Entry 8OKX (electron microscopy, 3.51 A resolution); this record covers chains C and D of the 4 polymer chains in the assembly.

[Chain C]
Molecule: Elongin-C
From: Homo sapiens
Reference sequence: Q15369 (ELOC_HUMAN); residue numbers follow UniProt; this construct covers 1-112
Chain sequence (112 residues; each row starts with the number of its first residue):
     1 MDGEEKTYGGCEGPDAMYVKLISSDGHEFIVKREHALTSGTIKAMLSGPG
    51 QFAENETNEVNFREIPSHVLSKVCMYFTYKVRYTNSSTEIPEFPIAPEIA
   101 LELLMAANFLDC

[Chain D]
Molecule: Elongin-B
From: Homo sapiens
Reference sequence: Q15370 (ELOB_HUMAN); numbering as in UniProt (aligned over 1-118)
Chain sequence (118 residues; each row starts with the number of its first residue):
     1 MDVFLMIRRHKTTIFTDAKESSTVFELKRIVEGILKRPPDEQRLYKDDQL
    51 LDDGKTLGECGFTSQTARPQAPATVGLAFRADDTFEALCIEPFSSPPELP
   101 DVMKPQDSGSSANEQAVQ
Unresolved in the structure: 105-118
UniProt features mapped onto this chain:
  - modified residue: Met1 (N-acetylmethionine), Thr84 (Phosphothreonine), Ser108 (Phosphoserine), Ser111 (Phosphoserine)

[Interface between chain C and chain D]
Residue-residue contacts (38):
  Met1(C) - Lys19(D)
  Met1(C) - Glu26(D)
  Asp2(C) - Glu26(D)
  Glu4(C) - Arg29(D)
  Tyr18(C) - Gly33(D)
  Tyr18(C) - Ile34(D)  hydrophobic
  Asp25(C) - Lys11(D)
  Asp25(C) - Glu91(D)
  Asp25(C) - Ser94(D)  hydrogen bond
  Gly26(C) - Lys11(D)
  His27(C) - Arg8(D)  hydrogen bond
  His27(C) - Lys11(D)
  His27(C) - Glu91(D)  salt bridge
  His27(C) - Phe93(D)
  Glu28(C) - Lys11(D)  hydrogen bond (backbone-backbone)
  Glu28(C) - Thr12(D)
  Glu28(C) - Thr13(D)  hydrogen bond (backbone-backbone)
  Phe29(C) - Thr13(D)
  Ile30(C) - Ile14(D)  hydrophobic
  Ser67(C) - Phe93(D)
  Ser67(C) - Ser94(D)
  His68(C) - Ser94(D)
  Cys74(C) - Phe15(D)  hydrophobic
  Met75(C) - Phe15(D)  hydrophobic
  Met75(C) - Pro69(D)
  Met75(C) - Gln70(D)
  Met75(C) - Ala71(D)  hydrophobic
  Met75(C) - Pro72(D)
  Arg82(C) - Phe4(D)
  Arg82(C) - Asp17(D)  salt bridge
  Tyr83(C) - Phe4(D)
  Tyr83(C) - Pro69(D)
  Pro91(C) - Pro69(D)  hydrophobic
  Pro94(C) - Gln70(D)
  Pro97(C) - Leu99(D)
  Glu98(C) - Leu99(D)
  Leu101(C) - Pro97(D)  hydrophobic
  Leu101(C) - Leu99(D)  hydrophobic
Other interface residues (no listed pair), chain C (22 interface residues in all): Pro66
Other interface residues (no listed pair), chain D (24 interface residues in all): Asp2, Pro92

[Summary]
22 residues of chain C and 24 residues of chain D are in contact; the contacts include 4 hydrogen bonds and 2
salt bridges. Polar pairs include His27(C)-Glu91(D), Arg82(C)-Asp17(D) and Asp25(C)-Ser94(D).
Chain C is Elongin-C and chain D is Elongin-B, both from Homo sapiens; the structure, Structure of cGAS in
complex with SPSB3-ELOBC, was determined by electron microscopy together with 8OL1 from the same study.
